8QPX - chain A; structure by X-ray diffraction, 2.10 A resolution.

Chain A:
Molecule: Receptor tyrosine kinase (Fragment)
Organism: Geodia cydonium
UniProt: O18431 (O18431_GEOCY); numbering as in UniProt (aligned over 129-359)
Chain sequence (232 residues; numbered 128 to 359; the number before each row is that of its first residue):
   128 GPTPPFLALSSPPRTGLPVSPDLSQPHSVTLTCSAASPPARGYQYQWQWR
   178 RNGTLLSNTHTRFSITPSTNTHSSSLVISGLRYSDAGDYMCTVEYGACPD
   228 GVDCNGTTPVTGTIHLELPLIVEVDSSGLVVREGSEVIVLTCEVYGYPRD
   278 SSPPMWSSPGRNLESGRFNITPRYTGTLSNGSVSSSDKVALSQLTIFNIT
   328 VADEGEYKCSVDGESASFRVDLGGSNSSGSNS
Unresolved in the structure: 128-131, 166-171, 184, 197, 223-234, 351-359
Sequence notes: expression tag (128)
Cystine bridges: Cys160-Cys218, Cys269-Cys336
Covalently attached groups: glycan linked to Asn179; N-acetylglucosamine (NAG) linked to Asn325

Overview:
N-acetylglucosamine is covalently linked to Asn325.
Chain A is Receptor tyrosine kinase (Fragment) (Geodia cydonium); the structure, Crystal structure of Geodia
cydonium Immunoglobulin-like domain of Receptor Tyrosine Kinase, was determined by X-ray diffraction (same
publication as 8OVQ).
